Entry 7LVR (electron microscopy, 2.90 A resolution); this record covers chains A and K of the 3 polymer chains in the assembly.

# Chain A
Name: Tubulin alpha-1B chain
Organism: Sus scrofa
Reference sequence: Q2XVP4 (TBA1B_PIG); numbering as in UniProt (aligned over 1-451)
Amino-acid sequence (451 residues; numbered 1 to 451; the number before each row is that of its first residue):
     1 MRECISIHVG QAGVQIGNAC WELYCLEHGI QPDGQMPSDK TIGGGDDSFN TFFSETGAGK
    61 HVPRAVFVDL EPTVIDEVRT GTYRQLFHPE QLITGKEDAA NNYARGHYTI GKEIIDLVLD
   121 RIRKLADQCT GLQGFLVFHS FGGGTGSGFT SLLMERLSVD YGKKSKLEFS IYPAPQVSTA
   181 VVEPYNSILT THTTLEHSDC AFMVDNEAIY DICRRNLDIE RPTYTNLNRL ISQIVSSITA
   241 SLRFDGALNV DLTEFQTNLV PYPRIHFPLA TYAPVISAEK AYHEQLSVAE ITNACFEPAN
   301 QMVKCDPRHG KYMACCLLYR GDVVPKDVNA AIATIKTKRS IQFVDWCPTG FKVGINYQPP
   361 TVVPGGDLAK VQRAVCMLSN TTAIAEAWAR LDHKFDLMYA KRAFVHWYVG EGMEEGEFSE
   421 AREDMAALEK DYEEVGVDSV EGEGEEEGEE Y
Not modelled in the structure: 442-451
Metal / ion sites: Mg2+: Glu71 (together with GTP)
Small-molecule neighbours: GTP (guanosine-5'-triphosphate): Gly10, Gln11, Ala12, Gln15, Glu71, Asp98, Ala99, Ala100, Asn101, Ser140, Gly142, Gly143, Gly144, Thr145, Gly146, Ile171, Thr179, Glu183, Asn206, Tyr224, Asn228, Ile231
UniProt features mapped onto this chain:
  - motif: Met1 to Cys4 (MREC motif)
  - active site: Glu254
  - binding site (GTP): Gly10, Gln11, Ala12, Gln15, Glu71, Ala99, Ser140, Gly143, Gly144, Thr145, Gly146, Thr179, Glu183, Asn206, Tyr224, Asn228, Leu252
  - binding site (Mg(2+)): Glu71
  - site: Tyr451 (Involved in polymerization)
  - modified residue: Lys40 (N6,N6,N6-trimethyllysine), Ser48 (Phosphoserine), Ser232 (Phosphoserine), Tyr282 (3'-nitrotyrosine), Arg339 (Omega-N-methylarginine), Ser439 (Phosphoserine), Glu443 (5-glutamyl polyglutamate), Glu445 (5-glutamyl polyglutamate), Tyr451 (3'-nitrotyrosine)
  - cross-link (Glycyl lysine isopeptide (Lys-Gly)): Lys326 (interchain with G-Cter in ubiquitin), Lys370 (interchain with G-Cter in ubiquitin)

# Chain K
Name: Kinesin-like protein KIF14
Organism: Mus musculus
Reference sequence: L0N7N1 (KIF14_MOUSE); numbering as in UniProt (aligned over 391-743)
Amino-acid sequence (358 residues; row label = number of the first residue in the row; note: 390 numbers in that range are skipped by the numbering (no residue carries them; nothing is unmodelled there); numbers below 1 keep their minus sign (Gly-4 is residue -4)):
    -4 GPLGS
   391 NSQVTVAVRV RPFSKREKTE KASQVVFTNG EEITVEHPDM KQVYSFIYDV SFWSFDECHP
   451 GYASQTTVYE TLAAPLLDRA FEGYNTCLFA YGQTGSGKSY TMMGLNEEPG IIPRFCEDLF
   511 AQIAKKQTSE VSYHLEMSFF EVYNEKIHDL LVCKGENGQR KQPLRAREHP VSGPYVEGLS
   571 MNVVSSYSDI QSWLELGNKQ RATAATGMND KSSRSHSVFT LVMTQTKTEV VEGEEHDHRI
   631 TSRINLVDLA GSERCSTAHS SGQRLKEGVS INKSLLTLGK VISALSEQAN GKRVFIPYRE
   691 STLTWLLKES LGGNSKTAMI ATVSPAASNI EETLSTLRYA TQARLIVNIA KVN
Not modelled in the structure: -4 to -3
Sequence notes: expression tag (-4 to 0)
Metal / ion sites: Mg2+: Ser489, Ser603 (together with ADP)
Small-molecule neighbours:
  - ADP (adenosine-5'-diphosphate): Arg399, Arg401, Pro402, Ser444, Tyr452, Gly485, Ser486, Gly487, Lys488, Ser489, Tyr490, Asn599, Ser602, Ser603
  - aluminium fluoride (AF3): Gln483, Thr484, Gly485, Lys488, Ser489, Asn599, Ser602, Ser603, Asp638, Leu639, Ala640, Gly641, Glu643
UniProt features mapped onto this chain:
  - binding site (ATP): Gly482 to Ser489

# Interface between chain A and chain K
Pairs across the interface - 19 pairs, chain A then chain K:
  Tyr108(A) - His649(K)
  Tyr108(A) - Ser650(K)  hydrogen bond (side chain-backbone)
  Tyr108(A) - Leu655(K)  hydrophobic
  Arg402(A) - Leu666(K)
  Arg402(A) - Lys670(K)
  Arg402(A) - Tyr729(K)  hydrogen bond
  Val405(A) - Leu666(K)  hydrophobic
  Val409(A) - Val659(K)
  Val409(A) - Asn662(K)
  Val409(A) - Lys663(K)
  Gly410(A) - Val659(K)
  Gly412(A) - Val659(K)
  Met413(A) - Asn662(K)
  Glu414(A) - Ser642(K)  hydrogen bond
  Glu414(A) - Arg644(K)  salt bridge
  Glu414(A) - Glu722(K)
  Glu417(A) - Arg644(K)
  Glu420(A) - Arg644(K)  salt bridge
  Glu423(A) - Lys431(K)  salt bridge
Also at the interface, not in a pair above, chain A (15 interface residues in all): His406, Glu415, Gly416, Ser419
Also at the interface, not in a pair above, chain K (15 interface residues in all): Cys645, Glu721

# In short
Chain A and chain K each contribute 15 residues to their interface, with 3 hydrogen bonds and 3 salt bridges.
Polar contacts include Glu414(A)-Arg644(K), Glu420(A)-Arg644(K) and Glu423(A)-Lys431(K). Ligands of chain A:
GTP. Ligands of chain K: aluminium fluoride and ADP.
Here chain A is Tubulin alpha-1B chain (Sus scrofa) and chain K is Kinesin-like protein KIF14 (Mus musculus).
Entry 7LVR (KIF14[391-743] - ADP-AlFx closed state class in complex with a microtubule) was determined by
electron microscopy (same publication as 6WWE, 6WWF, 6WWG, 6WWH, 6WWI, 6WWJ and 13 further entries).
